PDB entry 4APM | X-ray diffraction, 2.30 A resolution | chain A

[Chain A]
Name: Apical membrane antigen 1
Source organism: Babesia divergens
Notes: fragment: domains i/ii/iii, residues 93-517
UniProtKB: C0IR59 (C0IR59_BABDI); numbering as in UniProt (aligned over 93-517)
Amino-acid sequence (437 residues; each row starts with the number of its first residue):
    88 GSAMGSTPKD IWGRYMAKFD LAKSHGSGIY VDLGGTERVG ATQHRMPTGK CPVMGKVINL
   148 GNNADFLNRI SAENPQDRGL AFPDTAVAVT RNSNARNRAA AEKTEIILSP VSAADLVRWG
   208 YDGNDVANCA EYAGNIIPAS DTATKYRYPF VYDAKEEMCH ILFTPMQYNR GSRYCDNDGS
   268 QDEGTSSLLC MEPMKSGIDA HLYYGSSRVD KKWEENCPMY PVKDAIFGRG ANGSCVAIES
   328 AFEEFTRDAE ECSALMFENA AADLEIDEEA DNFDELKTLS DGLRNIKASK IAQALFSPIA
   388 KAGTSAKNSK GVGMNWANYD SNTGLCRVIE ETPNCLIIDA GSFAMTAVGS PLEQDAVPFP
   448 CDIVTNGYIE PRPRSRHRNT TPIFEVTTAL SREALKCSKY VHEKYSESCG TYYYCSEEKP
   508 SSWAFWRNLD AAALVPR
Disordered / not traced: 88-92, 173-193, 258-271, 353-391, 465-469, 511-524
Differences from the reference sequence: expression tag (88-92, 518-524)
Cystine bridges: C138-C304, C216-C246, C322-C422, C339-C413, C448-C496, C484-C502
Metal / ion sites: Ca2+: G207, D209, R334

[In short]
The Ca2+ site is built by G207, D209 and R334.
Chain A is Apical membrane antigen 1 (Babesia divergens); the structure, Crystal Structure of AMA1 from
Babesia divergens, was determined by X-ray diffraction (same publication as 4APL).
